Entry 6OP3 (X-ray diffraction, 1.60 A resolution); this record covers chains B and D of the 4 polymer chains in the assembly.

== Chain B (and D) ==
Name: Nitrogenase molybdenum-iron protein beta chain
Source organism: Azotobacter vinelandii
Notes: EC 1.18.6.1; chain D of this document is another copy of the same molecule, construct and numbering; everything in this record applies to it too
UniProtKB: P07329 (NIFK_AZOVI); residue numbers follow UniProt; this construct covers 2-523
Chain sequence (522 residues; each row starts with the number of its first residue):
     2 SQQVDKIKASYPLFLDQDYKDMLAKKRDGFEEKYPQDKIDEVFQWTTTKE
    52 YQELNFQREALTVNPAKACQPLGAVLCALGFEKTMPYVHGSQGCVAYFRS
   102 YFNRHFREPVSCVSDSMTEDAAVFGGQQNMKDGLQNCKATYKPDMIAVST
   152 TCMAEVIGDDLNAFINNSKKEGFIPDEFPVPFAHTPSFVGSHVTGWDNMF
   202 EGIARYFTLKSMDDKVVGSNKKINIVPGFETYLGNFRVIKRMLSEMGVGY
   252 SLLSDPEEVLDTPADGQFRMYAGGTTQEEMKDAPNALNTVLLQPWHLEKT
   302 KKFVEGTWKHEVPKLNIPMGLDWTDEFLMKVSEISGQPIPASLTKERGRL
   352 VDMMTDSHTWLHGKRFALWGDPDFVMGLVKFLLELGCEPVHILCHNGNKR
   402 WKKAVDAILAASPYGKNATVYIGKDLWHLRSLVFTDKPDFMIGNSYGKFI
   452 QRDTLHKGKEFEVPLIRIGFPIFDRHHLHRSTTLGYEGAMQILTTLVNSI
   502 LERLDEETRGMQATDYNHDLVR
Metal / ion sites: fe(8)-S(7) cluster Fe: Cys-70, Cys-95, Cys-153 (shared with 3 residues of chain A); Ca2+ site 1: Arg-108, Glu-109 (shared with Asp-353(D), Asp-357(D) of chain D); Ca2+ site 2: Asp-353, Asp-357 (shared with Arg-108(D), Glu-109(D) of chain D)
Ligand contacts: fe(8)-S(7) cluster (CLF): Cys-70, Pro-72, Ser-92, Gly-94, Cys-95, Tyr-98, Phe-99, Thr-152, Cys-153, Ser-188
Curated features (UniProtKB/Swiss-Prot):
  - binding site ([8Fe-7S] cluster): Cys-70, Cys-95, Cys-153, Ser-188

== Chain B / chain D interface ==
Pairs across the interface (129; chain B residue first):
  Ser-11(B) / Tyr-517(D)  hydrogen bond (backbone-side chain)
  Ser-11(B) / Asn-518(D)
  Tyr-12(B) / Glu-508(D)  hydrogen bond
  Tyr-12(B) / Thr-509(D)
  Tyr-12(B) / Tyr-517(D)
  Tyr-12(B) / Asn-518(D)
  Phe-15(B) / Tyr-517(D)
  Leu-16(B) / Ala-514(D)
  Lys-34(B) / Gln-513(D)  hydrogen bond
  Gln-37(B) / Gln-513(D)  hydrogen bond
  Arg-108(B) / Asp-357(D)
  Arg-108(B) / Arg-523(D)  hydrogen bond (side chain-backbone)
  Glu-109(B) / Asp-353(D)
  Arg-238(B) / Arg-350(D)
  Glu-259(B) / Lys-346(D)  salt bridge
  Glu-259(B) / Arg-350(D)  salt bridge
  Asp-262(B) / Arg-350(D)  salt bridge
  Pro-264(B) / Lys-346(D)
  Pro-264(B) / Gly-349(D)
  Ala-265(B) / Gly-349(D)  hydrogen bond (backbone-backbone)
  Ala-265(B) / Val-352(D)
  Ala-265(B) / Asp-353(D)
  Lys-346(B) / Glu-259(D)  salt bridge
  Lys-346(B) / Pro-264(D)
  Gly-349(B) / Pro-264(D)
  Gly-349(B) / Ala-265(D)  hydrogen bond (backbone-backbone)
  Arg-350(B) / Arg-238(D)
  Arg-350(B) / Glu-259(D)  salt bridge
  Arg-350(B) / Asp-262(D)  salt bridge
  Val-352(B) / Ala-265(D)
  Asp-353(B) / Glu-109(D)
  Asp-353(B) / Ala-265(D)
  Met-354(B) / His-478(D)
  Met-354(B) / Arg-481(D)
  Asp-357(B) / Arg-108(D)
  Asp-357(B) / His-477(D)
  Asp-357(B) / His-478(D)
  Ser-358(B) / His-477(D)  hydrogen bond
  Ser-358(B) / His-478(D)  hydrogen bond
  Trp-361(B) / His-477(D)
  Ser-446(B) / Leu-521(D)
  Tyr-447(B) / Leu-521(D)  hydrophobic
  Lys-449(B) / Asp-506(D)  salt bridge
  Lys-449(B) / His-519(D)
  Lys-449(B) / Asp-520(D)  hydrogen bond (side chain-backbone)
  Phe-450(B) / His-519(D)
  Gln-452(B) / Arg-510(D)
  Arg-453(B) / Arg-510(D)
  Arg-453(B) / Met-512(D)
  Arg-453(B) / Asp-516(D)  salt bridge
  Asp-454(B) / Met-512(D)
  Leu-456(B) / Arg-510(D)
  His-457(B) / Met-512(D)
  Glu-463(B) / Arg-510(D)  salt bridge
  Arg-468(B) / Asp-506(D)  salt bridge
  Phe-474(B) / Leu-521(D)
  Phe-474(B) / Val-522(D)
  Phe-474(B) / Arg-523(D)  hydrogen bond (backbone-backbone)
  Asp-475(B) / Leu-502(D)
  Asp-475(B) / Asp-506(D)
  Asp-475(B) / Leu-521(D)
  Asp-475(B) / Arg-523(D)
  Arg-476(B) / Asn-499(D)
  Arg-476(B) / Leu-502(D)
  Arg-476(B) / Glu-503(D)
  Arg-476(B) / Asp-506(D)  salt bridge
  His-477(B) / Asp-357(D)
  His-477(B) / Ser-358(D)  hydrogen bond
  His-477(B) / Trp-361(D)
  His-477(B) / Thr-495(D)
  His-477(B) / Val-498(D)
  His-477(B) / Asn-499(D)  hydrogen bond (backbone-side chain)
  His-477(B) / Leu-502(D)
  His-477(B) / Arg-523(D)  hydrogen bond (side chain-backbone)
  His-478(B) / Met-354(D)
  His-478(B) / Asp-357(D)
  His-478(B) / Ser-358(D)  hydrogen bond
  His-478(B) / Leu-494(D)
  His-478(B) / Thr-495(D)
  Leu-479(B) / Asn-499(D)
  Arg-481(B) / Met-354(D)
  Arg-481(B) / Met-491(D)
  Leu-494(B) / His-478(D)
  Thr-495(B) / His-477(D)
  Thr-495(B) / His-478(D)
  Val-498(B) / His-477(D)
  Asn-499(B) / Arg-476(D)
  Asn-499(B) / His-477(D)  hydrogen bond (side chain-backbone)
  Asn-499(B) / Leu-479(D)
  Leu-502(B) / Asp-475(D)
  Leu-502(B) / Arg-476(D)
  Leu-502(B) / His-477(D)
  Glu-503(B) / Arg-476(D)
  Leu-505(B) / Tyr-12(D)  hydrophobic
  Asp-506(B) / Lys-449(D)  salt bridge
  Asp-506(B) / Arg-468(D)  salt bridge
  Asp-506(B) / Asp-475(D)
  Asp-506(B) / Arg-476(D)  salt bridge
  Glu-508(B) / Tyr-12(D)  hydrogen bond
  Thr-509(B) / Tyr-12(D)
  Arg-510(B) / Gln-452(D)
  Arg-510(B) / Arg-453(D)
  Arg-510(B) / Leu-456(D)
  Arg-510(B) / Glu-463(D)  salt bridge
  Met-512(B) / Arg-453(D)
  Met-512(B) / Asp-454(D)
  Met-512(B) / His-457(D)
  Gln-513(B) / Lys-34(D)  hydrogen bond
  Gln-513(B) / Gln-37(D)  hydrogen bond
  Ala-514(B) / Leu-16(D)
  Asp-516(B) / Arg-453(D)  salt bridge
  Tyr-517(B) / Ser-11(D)  hydrogen bond (side chain-backbone)
  Tyr-517(B) / Tyr-12(D)
  Tyr-517(B) / Phe-15(D)
  Asn-518(B) / Ser-11(D)
  Asn-518(B) / Tyr-12(D)
  His-519(B) / Lys-449(D)
  His-519(B) / Phe-450(D)
  Asp-520(B) / Lys-449(D)  hydrogen bond (backbone-side chain)
  Leu-521(B) / Ser-446(D)
  Leu-521(B) / Tyr-447(D)  hydrophobic
  Leu-521(B) / Phe-474(D)
  Leu-521(B) / Asp-475(D)
  Val-522(B) / Arg-105(D)
  Val-522(B) / Phe-474(D)
  Arg-523(B) / Arg-108(D)  hydrogen bond (backbone-side chain)
  Arg-523(B) / Phe-474(D)  hydrogen bond (backbone-backbone)
  Arg-523(B) / Asp-475(D)
  Arg-523(B) / His-477(D)  hydrogen bond (backbone-side chain)
Other interface residues (no listed pair), chain B (69 interface residues in all): Pro-13, Ile-40, Arg-105, Glu-258, Thr-263, Met-491, Thr-515
Other interface residues (no listed pair), chain D (68 interface residues in all): Pro-13, Glu-258, Thr-263, Leu-505, Thr-515

== In short ==
Chain B and chain D form an interface of 69 and 68 residues respectively; the contacts include 24 hydrogen
bonds and 16 salt bridges. Among the polar pairs are Glu-259(B)/Lys-346(D), Glu-259(B)/Arg-350(D) and
Asp-262(B)/Arg-350(D). Chain B binds fe(8)-S(7) cluster.
Both chains are Nitrogenase molybdenum-iron protein beta chain (Azotobacter vinelandii). Entry 6OP3 (Selenium
incorporated FeMo-cofactor of nitrogenase from Azotobacter vinelandii with low concentration of selenium) was
determined by X-ray diffraction, deposited together with 6OP1, 6OP2 and 6OP4.
